7KAI - chains D and F of the 7 polymer chains in the assembly; structure by electron microscopy, 3.20 A resolution.

== Chain D ==
Name: Protein translocation protein SEC63
Organism: Saccharomyces cerevisiae BY4741
Reference sequence: P14906 (SEC63_YEAST); residues 2-663 here = UniProt positions 2-663
Amino-acid sequence (694 residues; row label = number of the first residue in the row; numbers below 1 keep their minus sign (Gly-13 is residue -13)):
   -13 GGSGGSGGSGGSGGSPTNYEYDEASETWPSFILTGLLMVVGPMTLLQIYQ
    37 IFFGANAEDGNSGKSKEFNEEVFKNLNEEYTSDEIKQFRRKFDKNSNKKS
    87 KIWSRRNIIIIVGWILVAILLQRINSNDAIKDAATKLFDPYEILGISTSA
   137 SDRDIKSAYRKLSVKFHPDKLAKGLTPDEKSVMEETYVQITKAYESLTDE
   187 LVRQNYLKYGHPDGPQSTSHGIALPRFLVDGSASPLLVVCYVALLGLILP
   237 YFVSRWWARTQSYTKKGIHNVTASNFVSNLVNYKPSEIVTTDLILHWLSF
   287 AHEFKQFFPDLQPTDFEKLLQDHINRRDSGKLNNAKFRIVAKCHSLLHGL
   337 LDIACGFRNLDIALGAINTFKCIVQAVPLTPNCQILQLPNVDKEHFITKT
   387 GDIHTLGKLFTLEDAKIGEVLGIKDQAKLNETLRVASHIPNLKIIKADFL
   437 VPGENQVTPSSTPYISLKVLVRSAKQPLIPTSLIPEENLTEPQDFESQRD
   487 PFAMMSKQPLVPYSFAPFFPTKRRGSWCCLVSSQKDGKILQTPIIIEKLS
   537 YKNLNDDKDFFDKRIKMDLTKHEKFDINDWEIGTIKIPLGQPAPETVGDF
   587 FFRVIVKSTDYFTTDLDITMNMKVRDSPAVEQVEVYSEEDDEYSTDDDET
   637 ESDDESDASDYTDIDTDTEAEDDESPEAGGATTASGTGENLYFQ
Not modelled in the structure: -13 to 3, 37-53, 79-92, 116-201, 613-680
Differences from the reference sequence: expression tag (-13 to 1, 664-680)
Curated features (UniProtKB/Swiss-Prot):
  - modified residue: Ser512 (Phosphoserine)
What the authors report for this chain:
  - mutagenesis - E440R/F481S: unchanged growth
  - mutagenesis - E440R/F481S: decreased growth in response to pore-mutant (PM) Sec61alpha

== Chain F ==
Name: Translocation protein SEC72
Organism: Saccharomyces cerevisiae BY4741
Reference sequence: P39742 (SEC72_YEAST); residue numbers follow UniProt; this construct covers 1-193
Amino-acid sequence (193 residues; numbered 1 to 193; the number before each row is that of its first residue):
     1 MVTLEYNANSKLITASDAVVALSTETNIDQINVLTTSLIGETNPNFTPQP
    51 NEALSKMIKGLFESGMKNLQQKKLNEALKNVSLAIEMAQRKRAPWEAFAI
   101 QLPELHFMLRSKIDLCLILGKHLEALQDLDFLLGTGLIQPDVFVRKADCL
   151 LKLRQWEEARATCERGLALAPEDMKLRALLIETARNLAEYNGE
Not modelled in the structure: 1-2, 193

== Interface between chain D and chain F ==
Residue-residue contacts - 16 pairs, chain D then chain F:
  His390(D) - Tyr190(F)
  Thr391(D) - Tyr190(F)  hydrogen bond (side chain-backbone)
  Thr391(D) - Asn191(F)
  Gly393(D) - Asn191(F)
  Lys394(D) - Asn191(F)  hydrogen bond (backbone-backbone)
  Thr397(D) - Gly192(F)  hydrogen bond (side chain-backbone)
  Gln520(D) - Glu164(F)
  Gln520(D) - Arg165(F)  hydrogen bond (backbone-side chain)
  Gln520(D) - Ala168(F)
  Gln520(D) - Leu169(F)
  Lys521(D) - Ile138(F)
  Lys521(D) - Arg165(F)
  Asp522(D) - Arg165(F)  hydrogen bond (backbone-side chain)
  Phe587(D) - Ala168(F)
  Asp603(D) - Arg160(F)  hydrogen bond (backbone-side chain)
  Asp603(D) - Glu164(F)
Also at the interface, not in a pair above, chain D (13 interface residues in all): Gly523, Arg589, Thr605
Also at the interface, not in a pair above, chain F (11 interface residues in all): Ala161, Glu189

== In short ==
13 residues of chain D and 11 residues of chain F are in contact; the contacts include 6 hydrogen bonds. Polar
pairs include Thr391(D)-Tyr190(F), Thr397(D)-Gly192(F) and Gln520(D)-Arg165(F). The paper reports that
E440R/F481S of chain D reduce growth in response to pore-mutant (PM) Sec61alpha; E440R/F481S of chain D leave
growth unchanged.
Here chain D is Protein translocation protein SEC63 and chain F is Translocation protein SEC72, both from
Saccharomyces cerevisiae BY4741. Entry 7KAI (Cryo-EM structure of the Sec complex from S. cerevisiae,
wild-type, class with Sec62, conformation 1 (C1)) was determined by electron microscopy, deposited together
with 7KAH, 7KAJ, 7KAK, 7KAL, 7KAM, 7KAN and 8 further entries.
